PDB entry 3JB6 | electron microscopy, 3.30 A resolution | chains B and C of the 4 polymer chains in the assembly

# Chain B
Protein: Viral structural protein 4
Organism: Bombyx mori cypovirus 1
UniProt: Q9IR43 (Q9IR43_CPVBM); residue numbers follow UniProt; this construct covers 1-561
Sequence (561 residues; each row starts with the number of its first residue):
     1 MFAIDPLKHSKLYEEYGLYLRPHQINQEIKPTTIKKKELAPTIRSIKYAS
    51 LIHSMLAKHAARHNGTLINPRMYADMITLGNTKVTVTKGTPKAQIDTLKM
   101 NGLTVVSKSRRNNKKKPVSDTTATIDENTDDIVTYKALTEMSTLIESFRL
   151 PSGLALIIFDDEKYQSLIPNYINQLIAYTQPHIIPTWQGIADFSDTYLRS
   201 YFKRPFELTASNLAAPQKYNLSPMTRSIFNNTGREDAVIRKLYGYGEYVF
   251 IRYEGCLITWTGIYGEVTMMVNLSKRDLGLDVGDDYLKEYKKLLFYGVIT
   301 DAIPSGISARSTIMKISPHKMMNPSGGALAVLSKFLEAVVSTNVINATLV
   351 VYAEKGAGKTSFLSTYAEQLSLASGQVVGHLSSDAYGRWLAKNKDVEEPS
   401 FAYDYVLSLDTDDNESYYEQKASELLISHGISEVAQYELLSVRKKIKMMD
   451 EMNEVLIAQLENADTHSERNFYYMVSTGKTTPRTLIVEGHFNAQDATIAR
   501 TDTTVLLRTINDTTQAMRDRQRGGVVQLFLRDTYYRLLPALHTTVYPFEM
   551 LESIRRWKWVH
Unresolved in the structure: 1, 24-39, 86-130, 561
Residues lining bound ligands: GTP (guanosine-5'-triphosphate): Lys-355, Gly-356, Ala-357, Gly-358, Lys-359, Thr-360, Ser-361, Ser-382, Ser-383, Asp-384, Arg-388, Asp-412, His-490, Ala-516, Arg-520, Gln-521, Arg-522

# Chain C
Protein: VP1 csp
Organism: Bombyx mori cypovirus 1
UniProt: D3JWE6 (D3JWE6_CPVBM); residue numbers follow UniProt; this construct covers 111-134
Sequence (24 residues; numbered 111 to 134; the number before each row is that of its first residue):
   111 PTVVQSRTDVFNEQFANEALHPMT
Unresolved in the structure: 111-113

# How chain B and chain C interact
Residue-residue contacts (23; chain B residue first):
  Ile-263(B) / Gln-115(C)
  Tyr-264(B) / Ser-116(C)
  Tyr-264(B) / Arg-117(C)
  Tyr-264(B) / Val-120(C)
  Ala-302(B) / Arg-117(C)  hydrogen bond (backbone-side chain)
  Ile-303(B) / Arg-117(C)
  Pro-304(B) / Arg-117(C)  hydrogen bond (backbone-side chain)
  Pro-304(B) / Val-120(C)  hydrophobic
  Pro-304(B) / Glu-123(C)
  Glu-438(B) / Asp-119(C)
  Val-442(B) / Gln-124(C)
  Val-442(B) / Glu-128(C)
  Arg-443(B) / Glu-128(C)
  Arg-443(B) / Met-133(C)
  Lys-445(B) / Gln-124(C)  hydrogen bond
  Met-449(B) / Phe-121(C)  hydrophobic
  Thr-514(B) / Val-120(C)
  Gln-515(B) / Gln-115(C)
  Arg-518(B) / Gln-115(C)  hydrogen bond
  Arg-531(B) / Asn-122(C)  hydrogen bond
  Asp-532(B) / Phe-121(C)
  Tyr-535(B) / Phe-121(C)  hydrophobic
  Tyr-535(B) / Asn-122(C)  hydrogen bond
Interface residues without a listed pair, chain B (20 interface residues in all): Glu-354, Leu-440, Ser-441, Ile-446
Interface residues without a listed pair, chain C (12 interface residues in all): Phe-125

# Overview
The interface between chain B and chain C involves 20 residues on one side and 12 on the other; the contacts
include 6 hydrogen bonds. Polar contacts include Ala-302(B)/Arg-117(C), Pro-304(B)/Arg-117(C) and
Lys-445(B)/Gln-124(C). Bound to chain B: GTP.
Here chain B is Viral structural protein 4 and chain C is VP1 csp, both from Bombyx mori cypovirus 1. Entry
3JB6 (In situ structures of the segmented genome and RNA polymerase complex inside a dsRNA virus) was
determined by electron microscopy, deposited together with 3JB7.
